6SX0 - chains B and D of the 4 polymer chains in the assembly; structure by X-ray diffraction, 1.75 A resolution.

== Chain B ==
Molecule: Non-structural protein 1
Source organism: Influenza A virus (A/turkey/Italy/977/1999(H7N1))
UniProt: Q1PST0 (Q1PST0_9INFA); residues 2-73 here = UniProt positions 2-73
Amino-acid sequence (77 residues; numbered -3 to 73; the number before each row is that of its first residue; numbers below 1 keep their minus sign (Gly-3 is residue -3)):
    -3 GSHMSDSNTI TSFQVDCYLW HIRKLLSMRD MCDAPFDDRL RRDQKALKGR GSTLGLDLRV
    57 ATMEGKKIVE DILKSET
Unresolved in the structure: -3 to 0, 72-73
Construct notes: expression tag (-3 to 1)
From the paper describing this entry:
  - binding site for the 19-nt RNA strand: Pro31, Arg35, Arg38
  - contacts within the chain: Asp34-Arg37 (hydrogen bond)
  - binding site for the 19-nt RNA strand (chain D): Arg37, Arg38, Thr49
  - mutagenesis - R38A/K41A: abolished binding to AWFC01
  - mutagenesis - R38A/K41A: abolished binding to both RNAs
  - mutagenesis - R38A/K41A: abolished binding to the 19-nt RNA strand (chain D)

== Chain D ==
Molecule: 19-nt RNA strand
Sequence (19 nucleotides; numbered 1 to 19; the number before each row is that of its first residue):
     1 GGUAACUGUU ACAGUUACC

== Chain B / chain D interface ==
Residue-residue contacts (11):
  Asp2(B) - A17(D)  phosphate contact
  Asp2(B) - C18(D)  phosphate contact
  Thr5(B) - A17(D)  sugar contact
  Pro31(B) - C6(D)  sugar contact
  Asp34(B) - U7(D)  sugar contact
  Arg35(B) - C6(D)  phosphate contact
  Arg35(B) - U7(D)  phosphate contact
  Arg37(B) - U7(D)  hydrogen bond to the sugar
  Arg38(B) - U7(D)  salt bridge to the phosphate
  Arg38(B) - G8(D)  phosphate contact
  Lys41(B) - G8(D)  salt bridge to the phosphate
Interface residues without a listed pair, chain B (11 interface residues in all): Ser1, Thr49, Leu50
Interface residues without a listed pair, chain D (7 interface residues in all): A5, U16

== Overview ==
11 residues of chain B face 7 of chain D across their interface, with 1 hydrogen bond and 2 salt bridges.
Among the polar pairs are Arg37(B)-U7(D), Arg38(B)-U7(D) and Lys41(B)-G8(D). The paper reports a binding site
for the 19-nt RNA strand at Pro31(B), Arg35(B) and Arg38(B); R38A/K41A of chain B abolish binding to AWFC01.
Chain B is Non-structural protein 1 (Influenza A virus (A/turkey/Italy/977/1999(H7N1))) and chain D is a 19-nt
RNA strand; the structure, Specific dsRNA recognition by wild type H7N1 NS1 RNA-binding domain, was determined
by X-ray diffraction (same publication as 6SW8, 6SX2 and 6ZLC).
